5VHS - chains W and Z of the 18 polymer chains in the assembly; structure by electron microscopy, 8.80 A resolution (very low resolution: no residue pairs are listed; an interface is given only as per-side residue counts).

# Chain W
Protein: 26S proteasome non-ATPase regulatory subunit 12
Organism: Homo sapiens
UniProtKB: O00232 (PSD12_HUMAN); residue numbers follow UniProt; this construct covers 1-456
Chain sequence (456 residues; numbered 1 to 456; the number before each row is that of its first residue):
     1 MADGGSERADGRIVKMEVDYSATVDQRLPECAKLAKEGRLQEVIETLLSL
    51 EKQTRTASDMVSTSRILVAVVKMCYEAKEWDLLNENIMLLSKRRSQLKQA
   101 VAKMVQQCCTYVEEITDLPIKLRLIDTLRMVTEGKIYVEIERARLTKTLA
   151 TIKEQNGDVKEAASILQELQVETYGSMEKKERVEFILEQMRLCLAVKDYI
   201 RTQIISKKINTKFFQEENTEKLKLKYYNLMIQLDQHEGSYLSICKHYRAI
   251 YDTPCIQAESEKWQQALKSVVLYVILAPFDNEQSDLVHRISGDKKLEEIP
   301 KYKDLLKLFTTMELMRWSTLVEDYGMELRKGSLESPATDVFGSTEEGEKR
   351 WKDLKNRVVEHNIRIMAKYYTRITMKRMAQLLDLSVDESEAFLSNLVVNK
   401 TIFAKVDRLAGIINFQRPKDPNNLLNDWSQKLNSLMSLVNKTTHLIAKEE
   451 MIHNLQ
Not modelled in the structure: 1-65
Curated features (UniProtKB/Swiss-Prot):
  - modified residue: Ala-2 (N-acetylalanine), Lys-221 (N6-acetyllysine), Lys-368 (N6-acetyllysine)
  - cross-link: Lys-92 (Glycyl lysine isopeptide (Lys-Gly) (interchain with G-Cter in SUMO1))

# Chain Z
Protein: 26S proteasome non-ATPase regulatory subunit 7
Organism: Homo sapiens
UniProtKB: P51665 (PSMD7_HUMAN); residue numbers follow UniProt; this construct covers 5-290
Chain sequence (286 residues; numbered 5 to 290; the number before each row is that of its first residue):
     5 AVQKVVVHPLVLLSVVDHFNRIGKVGNQKRVVGVLLGSWQKKVLDVSNSF
    55 AVPFDEDDKDDSVWFLDHDYLENMYGMFKKVNARERIVGWYHTGPKLHKN
   105 DIAINELMKRYCPNSVLVIIDVKPKDLGLPTEAYISVEEVHDDGTPTSKT
   155 FEHVTSEIGAEEAEEVGVEHLLRDIKDTTVGTLSQRITNQVHGLKGLNSK
   205 LLDIRSYLEKVATGKLPINHQIIYQLQDVFNLLPDVSLQEFVKAFYLKTN
   255 DQMVVVYLASLIRSVVALHNLINNKIANRDAEKKEG
Curated features (UniProtKB/Swiss-Prot):
  - modified residue (N6-acetyllysine): Lys-204, Lys-214
  - cross-link: Lys-180 (Glycyl lysine isopeptide (Lys-Gly) (interchain with G-Cter in ubiquitin))

# How chain W and chain Z interact
At this resolution (9 A) residue pairs are not listed: 18 residues of chain W and 25 of chain Z lie at the interface.

# Summary
The interface between chain W and chain Z involves 18 residues on one side and 25 on the other.
Here chain W is 26S proteasome non-ATPase regulatory subunit 12 and chain Z is 26S proteasome non-ATPase
regulatory subunit 7, both from Homo sapiens. Entry 5VHS (Conformational Landscape of the p28-Bound Human
Proteasome Regulatory Particle) was determined by electron microscopy, deposited together with 5VGZ, 5VHF,
5VHH, 5VHI, 5VHJ, 5VHM and 5 further entries.
